Entry 6SGT (electron microscopy, 3.46 A resolution); this record covers chains A and B of the 5 polymer chains in the assembly.

# Chain A (and B)
Name: Multidrug efflux pump subunit AcrB
Organism: Escherichia coli K12
Notes: chain B of this document is another copy of the same molecule, construct and numbering; everything in this record applies to it too
Reference sequence: P31224 (ACRB_ECOLI); residues 1-1049 here = UniProt positions 1-1049
Chain sequence (1049 residues; row label = number of the first residue in the row):
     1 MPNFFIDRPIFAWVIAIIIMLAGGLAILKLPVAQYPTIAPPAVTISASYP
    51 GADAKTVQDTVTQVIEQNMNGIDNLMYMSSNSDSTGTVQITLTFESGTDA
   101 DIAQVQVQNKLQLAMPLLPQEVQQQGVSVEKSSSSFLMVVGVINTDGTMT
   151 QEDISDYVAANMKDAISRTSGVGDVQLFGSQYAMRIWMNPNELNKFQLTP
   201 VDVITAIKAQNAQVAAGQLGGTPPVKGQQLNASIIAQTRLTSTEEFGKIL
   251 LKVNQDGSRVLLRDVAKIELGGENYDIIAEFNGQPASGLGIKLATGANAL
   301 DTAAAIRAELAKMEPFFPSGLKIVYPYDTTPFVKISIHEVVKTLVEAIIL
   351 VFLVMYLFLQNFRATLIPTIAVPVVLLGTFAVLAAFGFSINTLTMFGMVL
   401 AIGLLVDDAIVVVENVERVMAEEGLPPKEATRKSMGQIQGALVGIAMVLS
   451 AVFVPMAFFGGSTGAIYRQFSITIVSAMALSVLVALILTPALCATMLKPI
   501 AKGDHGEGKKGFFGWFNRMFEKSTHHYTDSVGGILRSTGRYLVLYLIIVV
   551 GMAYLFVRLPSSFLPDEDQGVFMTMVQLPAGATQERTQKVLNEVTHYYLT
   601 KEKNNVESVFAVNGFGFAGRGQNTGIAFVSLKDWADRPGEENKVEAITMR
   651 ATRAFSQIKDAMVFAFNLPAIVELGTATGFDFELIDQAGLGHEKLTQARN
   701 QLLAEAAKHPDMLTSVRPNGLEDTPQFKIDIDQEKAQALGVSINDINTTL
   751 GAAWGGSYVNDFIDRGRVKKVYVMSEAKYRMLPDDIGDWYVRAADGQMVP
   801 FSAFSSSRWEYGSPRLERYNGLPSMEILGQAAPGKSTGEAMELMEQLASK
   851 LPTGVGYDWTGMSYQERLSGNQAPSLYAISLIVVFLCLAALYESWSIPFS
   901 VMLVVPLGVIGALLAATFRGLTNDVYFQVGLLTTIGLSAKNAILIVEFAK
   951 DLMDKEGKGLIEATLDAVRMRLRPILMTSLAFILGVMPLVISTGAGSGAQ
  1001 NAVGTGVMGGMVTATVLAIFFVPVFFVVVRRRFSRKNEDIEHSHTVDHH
Disordered / not traced: 1035-1049 (chain B: 1034-1049)
UniProt features mapped onto this chain:
  - mutagenesis: His526 (H526Y: Partially restores chloramphenicol resistance to an AcrZ G30R mutant)

# How chain A and chain B interact
Pairs across the interface - 116 pairs, chain A then chain B:
  Ile10(A) with Ala889(B); Glu893(B); Ser894(B); Trp895(B)
  Phe11(A) with Ala890(B), hydrophobic
  Val14(A) with Leu886(B)
  Asp101(A) with Asp73(B); Gln106(B)
  Val105(A) with Val105(B), hydrophobic
  Gln108(A) with Asn109(B); Leu113(B)
  Gln123(A) with Pro116(B); Leu117(B)
  Gln124(A) with Pro116(B); Leu117(B)
  Val127(A) with Leu113(B)
  Val129(A) with Lys110(B)
  Lys131(A) with Asp73(B), salt bridge
  Asn161(A) with Gln687(B)
  Ser167(A) with Asn70(B), hydrogen bond; Gly71(B), hydrogen bond (backbone-backbone)
  Arg168(A) with Glu66(B), hydrogen bond (side chain-backbone); Met69(B); Asn820(B), hydrogen bond (side chain-backbone)
  Thr169(A) with Ile72(B)
  Ser170(A) with Asn74(B)
  Val172(A) with Gly71(B)
  Ala209(A) with Ile743(B), hydrophobic
  Gln213(A) with Tyr49(B); Lys55(B); Thr56(B); Asp59(B), hydrogen bond; Thr60(B)
  Val214(A) with Asn747(B)
  Ala215(A) with Tyr49(B); Pro50(B); Gly51(B); Gly751(B)
  Ala216(A) with Gly51(B), hydrogen bond (backbone-backbone); Leu750(B); Gly751(B); Trp754(B)
  Gly217(A) with Gly51(B), hydrogen bond (backbone-backbone); Ala52(B); Trp754(B); Gly755(B)
  Gln218(A) with Trp754(B), hydrogen bond (backbone-backbone)
  Leu219(A) with Trp754(B), hydrophobic; Met781(B); Leu782(B); Pro783(B); Trp809(B), hydrophobic
  Gly220(A) with Gln622(B); Met781(B), hydrogen bond (backbone-backbone)
  Gly221(A) with Gln622(B); Met781(B)
  Thr222(A) with Tyr275(B); Asp276(B); Gln622(B); Arg780(B), hydrogen bond (backbone-side chain)
  Pro223(A) with Trp187(B); Tyr275(B); Ala777(B); Arg780(B)
  Pro224(A) with Gln584(B); Met781(B), hydrophobic
  Val225(A) with Ala777(B), hydrophobic; Lys778(B); Met781(B), hydrophobic
  Gly227(A) with Glu585(B), hydrogen bond (backbone-side chain)
  Gln228(A) with Thr583(B), hydrogen bond (backbone-side chain); Met781(B); Leu782(B)
  Gln229(A) with Gly581(B); Thr583(B); Arg586(B)
  Leu230(A) with Thr583(B); Trp809(B), hydrophobic
  Asn231(A) with Gly581(B); Ala582(B); Gln622(B), hydrogen bond
  Ala232(A) with Trp809(B), hydrophobic
  Ser233(A) with Ser84(B), hydrogen bond; Gln726(B); Phe727(B), hydrogen bond (backbone-backbone)
  Ile234(A) with Phe727(B); Trp754(B), hydrophobic
  Ile235(A) with Asp53(B); Gln726(B); Phe727(B), hydrogen bond (backbone-backbone); Lys728(B); Ile729(B), hydrogen bond (backbone-backbone)
  Ala236(A) with Ile729(B); Leu750(B), hydrophobic
  Gln237(A) with Ile731(B); Gln733(B), hydrogen bond
  Thr238(A) with Lys728(B)
  Arg239(A) with Thr60(B)
  Leu250(A) with Gln733(B); Glu734(B); Gln737(B)
  Val253(A) with Gln737(B)
  Arg259(A) with Glu734(B), salt bridge
  Lys312(A) with Asp858(B), salt bridge
  Phe316(A) with Gln687(B); Gly854(B); Val855(B); Gly856(B)
  Ile763(A) with Asp59(B)
  Arg765(A) with Gly689(B)
  Gly766(A) with Gln63(B), hydrogen bond (backbone-side chain)
  Arg767(A) with Gln63(B); Gln67(B)
  Val768(A) with Asp59(B); Gln63(B), hydrogen bond (backbone-side chain); Gln67(B)
Other interface residues (no listed pair), chain A (68 interface residues in all): Arg8, Pro9, Trp13, Ile17, Ile18, Leu21, Leu25, Ile102, Gln104, Met115, Asp164, Gln210, Leu251, Tyr758
Other interface residues (no listed pair), chain B (80 interface residues in all): Leu75, Met78, Ile102, Pro725, Asp730, Met774, Glu810, Gly821, Ile879, Ile882

# In short
68 residues of chain A face 80 of chain B across their interface, with 20 hydrogen bonds and 3 salt bridges.
Polar contacts include Lys131(A)-Asp73(B), Arg259(A)-Glu734(B) and Lys312(A)-Asp858(B). From UniProt: one
mutagenesis site on chain A.
Both chains are Multidrug efflux pump subunit AcrB (Escherichia coli K12). Entry 6SGT (Cryo-EM structure of
Escherichia coli AcrB and DARPin in Saposin A-nanodisc with cardiolipin) was determined by electron microscopy
(same publication as 6SGR, 6SGS and 6SGU).
